PDB entry 7ECV | electron microscopy, 3.43 A resolution | chains I and M of the 12 polymer chains in the assembly

[Chain I]
Molecule: AcrIF14
From: Moraxella phage Mcat5
UniProtKB: A0A0R6PCL0 (A0A0R6PCL0_9CAUD); residue numbers follow UniProt; this construct covers 1-124
Chain sequence (124 residues; row label = number of the first residue in the row):
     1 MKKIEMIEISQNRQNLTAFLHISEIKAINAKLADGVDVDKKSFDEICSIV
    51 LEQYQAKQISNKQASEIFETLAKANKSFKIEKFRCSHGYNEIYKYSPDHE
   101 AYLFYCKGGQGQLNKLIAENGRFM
From the paper describing this entry:
  - binding site for the 60-nt RNA strand (chain M): Tyr89, Glu91

[Chain M]
Molecule: 60-nt RNA strand
From: Pseudomonas aeruginosa
Sequence (60 nucleotides; numbered 1 to 60; the number before each row is that of its first residue):
     1 CUAAGAAAUUCACGGCGGGCUUGAUGUCCGCGUCUACCUGGUUCACUGCC
    51 GUGUAGGCAG

[Chain I / chain M interface]
Pairs across the interface (8; chain I residue first):
  Gly88(I) with G23(M), base contact
  Tyr89(I) with G23(M), base contact; A24(M), stacking on the base
  Glu91(I) with A24(M), hydrogen bond to the base
  His99(I) with U27(M), base contact
  Lys107(I) with U21(M), base contact; U22(M), hydrogen bond to the base; G23(M), base contact
From the paper, about this interface:
  - hot spots on chain I (mutagenesis) - Y89A/E91A: decreased binding to Csy complex

[Overview]
The chain I/chain M interface involves 5 residues from each chain, with 2 hydrogen bonds and 1 aromatic
stacking contact. Polar pairs include Glu91(I)-A24(M) and Lys107(I)-U22(M). From the paper: a binding site for
the 60-nt RNA strand (chain M) at Tyr89(I) and Glu91(I); Y89A/E91A of chain I reduce binding to Csy complex.
Here chain I is AcrIF14 (Moraxella phage Mcat5) and chain M is a 60-nt RNA strand (Pseudomonas aeruginosa).
Entry 7ECV (The Csy-AcrIF14 complex) was determined by electron microscopy, deposited together with 7DU0 and
7ECW.
